Entry 2HL0 (X-ray diffraction, 1.86 A resolution); this record covers chain A.

[Chain A]
Molecule: Threonyl-tRNA synthetase
Organism: Pyrococcus abyssi
Notes: EC 6.1.1.3; fragment: editing domain (residues 1-143)
UniProt: Q9UZ14 (SYT_PYRAB); residue numbers follow UniProt; this construct covers 1-143
Sequence (143 residues; each row starts with the number of its first residue):
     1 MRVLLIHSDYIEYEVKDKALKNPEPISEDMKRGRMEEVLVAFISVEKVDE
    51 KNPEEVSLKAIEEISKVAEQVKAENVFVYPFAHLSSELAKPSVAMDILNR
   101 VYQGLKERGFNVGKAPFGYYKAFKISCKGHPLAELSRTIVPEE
Ligand contacts: serine-3'-aminoadenosine (A3S): A19, L20, I43, S44, V45, Y79, P80, F81, A82, H83, L88, A89, P91, A94, L98, P116, F117, G118, Y119, Y120, K121, E134
What the authors report for this chain:
  - binding site for serine-3'-aminoadenosine: V45, Y79, P80, A82, H83, A89, A94, P116, F117, G118, Y119, K121, H130, E134
  - conformationally variable residues (loop rearrangement, side-chain flip): A82 to H83, P116 to A122
  - specificity-determining residues: Y119, Y120
  - mutagenesis - K121A: abolished expression
  - mutagenesis - K121S: abolished catalytic activity on Ser-tRNAThr
  - mutagenesis - K121M: unchanged catalytic activity on Ser-tRNAThr
  - mutagenesis - H83A: decreased catalytic activity
  - mutagenesis - Y120A, E134A: unchanged catalytic activity
  - catalytic residues: A82, H83 (proposed by the authors, not directly observed)
  - mutagenesis - K121M: abolished binding to L-ser
  - mutagenesis - K121M: abolished binding to L-cys
  - mutagenesis - K121M: unchanged binding to D-enantiomer

[In short]
Ligands of chain A: serine-3'-aminoadenosine. The paper reports catalytic residues A82 and H83; K121A
abolishes expression; 6 substitutions were tested in all.
Chain A is Threonyl-tRNA synthetase (Pyrococcus abyssi); the structure, Crystal structure of the editing
domain of threonyl-tRNA synthetase from Pyrococcus abyssi in complex with seryl-3'-aminoadenosine, was
determined by X-ray diffraction (same publication as 2HKZ, 2HL1 and 2HL2).
